PDB entry 3GEE | X-ray diffraction, 2.95 A resolution | chain A

# Chain A
Molecule: tRNA modification GTPase mnmE
From: Chlorobium tepidum
Notes: EC 3.6.-.-
UniProt: Q8KAS1 (MNME_CHLTE); residues 1-473 here = UniProt positions 1-473
Chain sequence (476 residues; numbered -2 to 473; the number before each row is that of its first residue; numbers below 1 keep their minus sign (Gly-2 is residue -2)):
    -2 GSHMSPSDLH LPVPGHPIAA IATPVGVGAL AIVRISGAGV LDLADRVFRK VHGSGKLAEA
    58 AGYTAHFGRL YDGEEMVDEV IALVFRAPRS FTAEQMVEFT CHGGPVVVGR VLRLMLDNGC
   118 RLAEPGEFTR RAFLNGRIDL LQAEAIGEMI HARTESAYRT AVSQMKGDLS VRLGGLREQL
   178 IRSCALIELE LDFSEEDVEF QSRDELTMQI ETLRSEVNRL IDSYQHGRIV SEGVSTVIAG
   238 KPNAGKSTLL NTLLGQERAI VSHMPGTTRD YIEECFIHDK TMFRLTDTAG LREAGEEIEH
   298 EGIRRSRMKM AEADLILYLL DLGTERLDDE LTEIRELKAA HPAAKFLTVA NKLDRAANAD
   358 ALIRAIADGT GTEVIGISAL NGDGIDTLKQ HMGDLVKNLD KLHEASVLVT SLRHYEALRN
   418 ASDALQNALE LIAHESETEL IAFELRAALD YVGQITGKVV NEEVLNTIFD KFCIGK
Unresolved in the structure: -2 to 8, 252-269, 285-304
Differences from the reference sequence: expression tag (-2 to 0)
Ligand contacts:
  - 6R-folinic acid (FON; N-{[4-({[(6R)-2-amino-5-formyl-4-oxo-1,4,5,6,7,8-hexahydropteridin-6-yl]methyl}amino)phenyl]carbonyl}-L-glutamic acid): Leu27, Arg31, Val48, His49, Tyr60, Phe64, Glu76, Val77, Ile78, Leu80, Phe82, Pro85, Arg86, Ser87, Phe88, Met93, Glu95, Thr97, Cys98, His99, Arg134, Lys473
  - GDP (guanosine-5'-diphosphate): Lys238, Pro239, Asn240, Ala241, Gly242, Lys243, Ser244, Thr245, Asn348, Lys349, Asp351, Arg352, Ser375, Ala376, Leu377
Swiss-Prot annotation at these positions:
  - binding site ((6S)-5-formyl-5,6,7,8-tetrahydrofolate): Arg31, Glu95, Arg134, Lys473
  - binding site (GTP): Asn240 to Thr245, Ser259 to Thr265, Asp284 to Gly287
  - binding site (Mg(2+)): Ser244, Thr265

# In short
Chain A binds GDP and 6R-folinic acid. Curated annotation (UniProt) lists 4
(6S)-5-formyl-5,6,7,8-tetrahydrofolate-binding residues, 17 GTP-binding residues and Mg2+-binding residues
Ser244 and Thr265.
Chain A is tRNA modification GTPase mnmE (Chlorobium tepidum); the structure, Crystal structure of MnmE from
Chlorobium tepidum in complex with GDP and FOLINIC ACID, was determined by X-ray diffraction (same publication
as 3GEH and 3GEI).
